PDB entry 8APF | electron microscopy, 4.30 A resolution (low resolution: residue-level contacts below are approximate; hydrogen-bond / salt-bridge calls are withheld) | chains j and q of the 42 polymer chains in the assembly

[Chain j]
Molecule: ATPTB6
Source organism: Trypanosoma brucei brucei
UniProt: D0A5R7 (D0A5R7_TRYB9); residues 1-169 here = UniProt positions 1-169
Chain sequence (169 residues; each row starts with the number of its first residue):
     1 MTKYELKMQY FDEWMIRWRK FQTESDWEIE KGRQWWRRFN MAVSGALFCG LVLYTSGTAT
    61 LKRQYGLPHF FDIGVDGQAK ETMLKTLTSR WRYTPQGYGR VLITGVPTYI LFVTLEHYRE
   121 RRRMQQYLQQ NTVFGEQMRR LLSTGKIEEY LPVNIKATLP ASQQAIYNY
Not modelled in the structure: 1
Residues lining bound ligands: 1,2-diacyl-sn-glycero-3-phosphocholine (PC1): Cys49, Val52, Leu53, Arg63, Gln64, Tyr65, Val75, Met83

[Chain q]
Molecule: ATPEG3
Source organism: Trypanosoma brucei brucei
UniProt: Q583U4 (Q583U4_TRYB2); numbering as in UniProt (aligned over 1-98)
Chain sequence (98 residues; each row starts with the number of its first residue):
     1 MTENIEAVMS DFWSNPADHF RPNLKALTLY AERQHYVDRW LHVKERWLAP WYLPWWSPLF
    61 QLGTWYSQRS RNLFLVENHL SYRPYKFRRN DEDRNNPY
Not modelled in the structure: 1-13
Residues lining bound ligands:
  - 1,2-diacyl-sn-glycero-3-phosphocholine (PC1): Trp65, Tyr66, Arg69, Ser70, Leu73, Phe74
  - Q7G (2-{[(4-O-alpha-D-glucopyranosyl-alpha-D-glucopyranosyl)oxy]methyl}-4-{[(3beta,9beta,14beta,17beta,25R)-spirost-5-en-3-yl]oxy}butyl 4-O-alpha-D-glucopyranosyl-alpha-D-glucopyranoside): Trp47, Trp51, Tyr52

[Interface between chain j and chain q]
Pairs across the interface (61):
  Lys3(j) - Leu48(q)
  Lys3(j) - Ala49(q)
  Lys3(j) - Pro50(q)
  Lys3(j) - Leu53(q)
  Lys3(j) - Phe60(q)
  Glu5(j) - Phe60(q)
  Glu5(j) - Thr64(q)
  Leu6(j) - Glu45(q)
  Leu6(j) - Leu48(q)
  Leu6(j) - Ala49(q)
  Gln9(j) - Leu41(q)
  Gln9(j) - Lys44(q)
  Gln9(j) - Glu45(q)
  Gln9(j) - Arg71(q)
  Tyr10(j) - Asp38(q)
  Tyr10(j) - Leu41(q)
  Tyr10(j) - His42(q)
  Tyr10(j) - Glu45(q)
  Asp12(j) - Gln68(q)
  Asp12(j) - Arg71(q)
  Glu13(j) - Arg33(q)
  Glu13(j) - Val37(q)
  Glu13(j) - Leu41(q)
  Glu13(j) - Arg71(q)
  Met15(j) - Leu75(q)
  Ile16(j) - Arg71(q)
  Ile16(j) - Leu75(q)
  Arg17(j) - Gln34(q)
  Arg19(j) - Phe74(q)
  Arg19(j) - Leu75(q)
  Arg19(j) - Glu77(q)
  Gln22(j) - Leu75(q)
  Trp27(j) - Leu75(q)
  Trp27(j) - Val76(q)
  Trp27(j) - Asn78(q)
  Glu30(j) - Asn72(q)
  Glu30(j) - Leu75(q)
  Glu30(j) - Val76(q)
  Lys31(j) - Val76(q)
  Arg33(j) - Gln68(q)
  Arg33(j) - Asn72(q)
  Gln34(j) - Asn72(q)
  Gln34(j) - Leu73(q)
  Gln34(j) - Val76(q)
  Arg37(j) - Arg69(q)
  Arg37(j) - Asn72(q)
  Arg37(j) - Leu73(q)
  Met41(j) - Trp65(q)
  Tyr109(j) - Trp56(q)
  Tyr109(j) - Ser57(q)
  Tyr109(j) - Pro58(q)
  Tyr109(j) - Gln61(q)
  Phe112(j) - Trp65(q)
  Val113(j) - Trp55(q)
  Val113(j) - Gln61(q)
  Glu116(j) - Trp65(q)
  His117(j) - Trp55(q)
  Glu120(j) - Gln68(q)
  Arg123(j) - Gln68(q)
  Arg123(j) - Asn72(q)
  Glu149(j) - Gln34(q)
Other interface residues (no listed pair), chain j (29 interface residues in all): Thr2, Thr114

[In short]
29 residues of chain j face 30 of chain q across their interface. Bound to chain j:
1,2-diacyl-sn-glycero-3-phosphocholine. Ligands of chain q: compound Q7G and
1,2-diacyl-sn-glycero-3-phosphocholine.
Chain j is ATPTB6 and chain q is ATPEG3, both from Trypanosoma brucei brucei; the structure, rotational state
2a of the Trypanosoma brucei mitochondrial ATP synthase dimer, was determined by electron microscopy,
deposited together with 8AP6, 8AP7, 8AP8, 8AP9, 8APA, 8APB and 7 further entries.
